Entry 7GUG (X-ray diffraction, 1.80 A resolution); this record covers chains A and D.

[Chain A]
Molecule: B-cell lymphoma 6 protein
Source organism: Homo sapiens
UniProtKB: P41182 (BCL6_HUMAN); residues 5-129 here = UniProt positions 5-129
Chain sequence (128 residues; row label = number of the first residue in the row):
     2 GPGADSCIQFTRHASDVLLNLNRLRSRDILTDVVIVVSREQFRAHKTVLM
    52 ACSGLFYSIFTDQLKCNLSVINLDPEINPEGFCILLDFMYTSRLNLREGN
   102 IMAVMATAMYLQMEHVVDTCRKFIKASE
Unresolved in the structure: 2-5
Construct notes: expression tag (2-4)
UniProt features mapped onto this chain:
  - mutagenesis: N21 (N21K: Abolishes interaction with NCOR2 and HDAC2, no effect on interaction with CTBP1 and transcriptional autoinhibition; when associated with A-116 and 376-Q--Q-379), S59 (S59A: Abolished ubiquitination by the SCF(FBXL17) complex), H116 (H116A: Abolishes interaction with NCOR2 and HDAC2, no effect on interaction with CTBP1 and transcriptional autoinhibition; when associated with K-21 and 376-Q--Q-379)

[Chain D]
Molecule: WVIP tetrapeptide
Chain sequence (6 residues; each row starts with the number of its first residue; numbering starts at 0):
     0 XWVIPA
Modified residues: ACE (acetyl group) at position 0

[How chain A and chain D interact]
Pairs across the interface (12):
  C8(A) - P4(D)
  I9(A) - W1(D)  hydrophobic
  I9(A) - V2(D)
  Q10(A) - ACE_0(D)
  Q10(A) - W1(D)
  Q10(A) - V2(D)  hydrogen bond (backbone-backbone)
  Q10(A) - P4(D)
  F11(A) - ACE_0(D)
  F11(A) - W1(D)
  T12(A) - ACE_0(D)  hydrogen bond (backbone-backbone)
  T12(A) - V2(D)
  R13(A) - ACE_0(D)
Interface residues without a listed pair, chain D (5 interface residues in all): I3

[Overview]
The interface between chain A and chain D involves 6 residues on one side and 5 on the other; the contacts
include 2 hydrogen bonds. Main-chain hydrogen bonds include Q10(A)-V2(D) and T12(A)-ACE_0(D). UniProt lists 3
mutagenesis sites on chain A.
Chain A is B-cell lymphoma 6 protein (Homo sapiens) and chain D is WVIP tetrapeptide; the structure, Crystal
Structure of B-cell lymphoma 6 protein BTB domain in complex with ligand 1 at 6.04 ..., was determined by
X-ray diffraction, deposited together with 7GUD, 7GUE, 7GUF, 7GUH, 7GUI, 7GUJ and 126 further entries.
